3O1M - chains A and C of the 3 polymer chains in the assembly; structure by X-ray diffraction, 1.75 A resolution.

Chain A:
Name: Alpha-ketoglutarate-dependent dioxygenase AlkB
Organism: Escherichia coli
Notes: EC 1.14.11.-; fragment: N-terminus 11 truncated AlkB to 216)
Reference sequence: P05050 (ALKB_ECOLI); residues 12-216 here = UniProt positions 12-216
Amino-acid sequence (206 residues; each row starts with the number of its first residue):
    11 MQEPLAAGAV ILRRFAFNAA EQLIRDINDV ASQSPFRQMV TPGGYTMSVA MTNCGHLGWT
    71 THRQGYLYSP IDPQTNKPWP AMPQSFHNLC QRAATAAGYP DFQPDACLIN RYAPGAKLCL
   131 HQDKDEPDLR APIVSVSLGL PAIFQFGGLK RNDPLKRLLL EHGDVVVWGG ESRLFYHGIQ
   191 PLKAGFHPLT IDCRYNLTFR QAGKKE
Unresolved in the structure: 11-13, 215-216
Sequence notes: expression tag (11); engineered mutation Cys-129 (Ser in P05050)
Ion coordination: Mn2+: His-131, Asp-133, His-187 (together with 2-oxoglutaric acid)
Ligand contacts: 2-oxoglutaric acid (AKG): Leu-118, Asn-120, Tyr-122, Leu-128, His-131, Asp-133, Ser-145, Phe-154, Leu-170, His-187, Ile-189, Arg-204, Asn-206, Thr-208, Arg-210
What the authors report for this chain:
  - binding site for the 13-nt DNA strand: Asp-135
  - mutagenesis - D135A, D135N, D135S: decreased catalytic activity on 1-meA

Chain C:
Molecule: 13-nt DNA strand
Sequence (13 nucleotides; row label = number of the first residue in the row):
     1 AACGGTATTA CCT

Interface between chain A and chain C:
Residue-residue contacts - 7 pairs, chain A then chain C:
  Arg-161(A) with DG4(C), hydrogen bond to the base; DG5(C), hydrogen bond to the base; DT6(C), hydrogen bond to the base
  Asn-162(A) with DG4(C), sugar contact; DG5(C), hydrogen bond to the phosphate
  Arg-167(A) with DA2(C), sugar contact; DC3(C), salt bridge to the phosphate
Interface residues without a listed pair, chain A (4 interface residues in all): Gln-190

Overview:
Chain A and chain C form an interface of 4 and 5 residues respectively, with 4 hydrogen bonds and 1 salt
bridge. Polar contacts include Arg-161(A)/DG4(C), Arg-161(A)/DG5(C) and Arg-161(A)/DT6(C). The paper reports a
binding site for the 13-nt DNA strand at Asp-135(A); D135A, D135N and D135S of chain A reduce catalytic
activity on 1-meA.
Here chain A is Alpha-ketoglutarate-dependent dioxygenase AlkB (Escherichia coli) and chain C is a 13-nt DNA
strand. Entry 3O1M (Iron-Catalyzed Oxidation Intermediates Captured in A DNA Repair Dioxygenase) was
determined by X-ray diffraction, deposited together with 3O1P, 3O1R, 3O1S, 3O1T, 3O1U and 3O1V.
